9ITJ - chains U and V of the 26 polymer chains in the assembly; structure by electron microscopy, 2.84 A resolution.

== Chain U (and V) ==
Molecule: ATP synthase subunit b
From: Chloroflexus aurantiacus J-10-fl
Notes: chain V of this document is another copy of the same molecule, construct and numbering; everything in this record applies to it too
Reference sequence: A9WGS8 (ATPF_CHLAA); residues 1-164 here = UniProt positions 1-164
Sequence (164 residues; row label = number of the first residue in the row):
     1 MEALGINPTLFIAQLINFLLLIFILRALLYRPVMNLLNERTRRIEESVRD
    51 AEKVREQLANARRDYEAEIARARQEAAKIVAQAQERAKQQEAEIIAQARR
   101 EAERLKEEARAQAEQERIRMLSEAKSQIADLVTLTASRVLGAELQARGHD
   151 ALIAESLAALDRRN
Not modelled in the structure: 1-7, 161-164 (chain V: 1-4, 159-164)

== Chain U / chain V interface ==
Contacting residue pairs (74):
  Ile-44(U) / Arg-40(V)
  Ser-47(U) / Arg-43(V)  hydrogen bond (backbone-side chain)
  Val-48(U) / Arg-43(V)
  Ala-51(U) / Arg-43(V)
  Ala-51(U) / Ser-47(V)
  Val-54(U) / Ser-47(V)
  Val-54(U) / Asp-50(V)
  Val-54(U) / Ala-51(V)
  Arg-55(U) / Arg-43(V)
  Gln-57(U) / Val-54(V)
  Leu-58(U) / Asp-50(V)
  Leu-58(U) / Lys-53(V)
  Leu-58(U) / Val-54(V)  hydrophobic
  Tyr-65(U) / Gln-57(V)
  Tyr-65(U) / Ala-61(V)  hydrophobic
  Tyr-65(U) / Asp-64(V)  hydrogen bond
  Glu-68(U) / Arg-62(V)  salt bridge
  Ile-69(U) / Asp-64(V)
  Arg-71(U) / Tyr-65(V)  hydrogen bond
  Ala-72(U) / Tyr-65(V)  hydrophobic
  Ala-72(U) / Glu-68(V)
  Glu-75(U) / Ile-69(V)
  Ala-76(U) / Glu-68(V)
  Ala-76(U) / Ala-72(V)  hydrophobic
  Ile-79(U) / Ala-72(V)
  Ile-79(U) / Ala-76(V)  hydrophobic
  Ala-83(U) / Ala-76(V)  hydrophobic
  Ala-83(U) / Ile-79(V)  hydrophobic
  Ala-83(U) / Val-80(V)
  Gln-84(U) / Ile-79(V)
  Ala-87(U) / Ala-83(V)  hydrophobic
  Gln-90(U) / Val-80(V)
  Gln-90(U) / Gln-84(V)  hydrogen bond
  Glu-91(U) / Ala-83(V)
  Glu-91(U) / Arg-86(V)  salt bridge
  Glu-91(U) / Ala-87(V)
  Ile-94(U) / Gln-84(V)
  Ile-94(U) / Ala-87(V)
  Ile-94(U) / Glu-91(V)
  Ile-95(U) / Gln-90(V)
  Ala-98(U) / Glu-91(V)
  Ala-98(U) / Ile-94(V)
  Arg-99(U) / Ile-94(V)
  Glu-101(U) / Ile-95(V)
  Ala-102(U) / Ile-94(V)  hydrophobic
  Ala-102(U) / Ala-98(V)  hydrophobic
  Leu-105(U) / Arg-99(V)
  Lys-106(U) / Glu-101(V)
  Ala-109(U) / Ala-102(V)  hydrophobic
  Ala-109(U) / Lys-106(V)  hydrogen bond (backbone-side chain)
  Gln-112(U) / Lys-106(V)
  Leu-121(U) / Arg-119(V)
  Ala-124(U) / Glu-116(V)
  Val-132(U) / Leu-131(V)  hydrophobic
  Val-132(U) / Leu-134(V)  hydrophobic
  Thr-135(U) / Leu-131(V)
  Thr-135(U) / Ser-156(V)
  Ala-136(U) / Leu-131(V)
  Ala-136(U) / Leu-134(V)  hydrophobic
  Ala-136(U) / Thr-135(V)
  Val-139(U) / Thr-135(V)
  Val-139(U) / His-149(V)
  Val-139(U) / Leu-152(V)  hydrophobic
  Val-139(U) / Ile-153(V)  hydrophobic
  Leu-140(U) / Thr-135(V)
  Leu-140(U) / Val-139(V)  hydrophobic
  Leu-140(U) / Leu-140(V)  hydrophobic
  Glu-143(U) / Leu-144(V)
  Glu-143(U) / Gln-145(V)
  Glu-143(U) / Ala-146(V)
  Glu-143(U) / His-149(V)  salt bridge
  Arg-147(U) / Leu-140(V)
  Arg-147(U) / Glu-143(V)  hydrogen bond (side chain-backbone)
  Leu-152(U) / Leu-140(V)  hydrophobic
Other interface residues (no listed pair), chain U (53 interface residues in all): Ala-61, Arg-62, Arg-73, Val-80, Arg-86, Arg-110, Ala-113, Glu-116, Met-120, Ile-128, Arg-138, Leu-144
Other interface residues (no listed pair), chain V (56 interface residues in all): Ile-44, Asn-60, Arg-73, Lys-88, Leu-105, Ala-109, Arg-110, Gln-127, Asp-130, Leu-157

== In short ==
Chain U and chain V form an interface of 53 and 56 residues respectively; the contacts include 6 hydrogen
bonds and 3 salt bridges. Polar contacts include Glu-68(U)/Arg-62(V), Glu-91(U)/Arg-86(V) and
Glu-143(U)/His-149(V).
Chain U and chain V are both ATP synthase subunit b (Chloroflexus aurantiacus J-10-fl); the structure,
Chloroflexus aurantiacus ATP synthase, state 1, was determined by electron microscopy, deposited together with
9ITK, 9ITL, 9ITM, 9ITN, 9ITO, 9ITP and 11 further entries.
